Entry 8IXK (electron microscopy, 3.30 A resolution); this record covers chains D and G of the 25 polymer chains in the assembly.

== Chain D (and G) ==
Molecule: Capsid protein G8P
From: Inovirus M13
Notes: chain G of this document is another copy of the same molecule, construct and numbering; everything in this record applies to it too
UniProtKB: P69541 (CAPSD_BPM13); residues -22 to 50 here correspond to UniProt positions 1-73 (UniProt number = residue number + 23)
Chain sequence (73 residues; numbered -22 to 50; the number before each row is that of its first residue; numbers below 1 keep their minus sign (Met-22 is residue -22)):
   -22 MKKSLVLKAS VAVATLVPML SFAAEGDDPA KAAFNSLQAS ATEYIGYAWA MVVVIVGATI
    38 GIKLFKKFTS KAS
Disordered / not traced: -22 to 6 (chain G: -22 to 4)

== Chain D / chain G interface ==
Contacting residue pairs (12):
  Val30(D) with Ala10(G), hydrophobic
  Ile37(D) with Leu14(G), hydrophobic
  Gly38(D) with Tyr21(G), hydrogen bond (backbone-side chain)
  Phe42(D) with Tyr21(G), hydrophobic
  Phe45(D) with Tyr21(G), hydrophobic; Ile22(G), hydrophobic
  Thr46(D) with Met28(G)
  Ala49(D) with Ala25(G); Met28(G), hydrophobic; Val29(G); Ile32(G)
  Ser50(D) with Ile32(G)
Also at the interface, not in a pair above, chain D (11 interface residues in all): Trp26, Gly34, Leu41
Also at the interface, not in a pair above, chain G (11 interface residues in all): Pro6, Ala7, Ala18

== Summary ==
The chain D/chain G interface involves 11 residues from each chain; the contacts include 1 hydrogen bond. Its
one hydrogen-bonded contact is Gly38(D)-Tyr21(G).
Chain D and chain G are both Capsid protein G8P (Inovirus M13); the structure, bottom segment of the
bacteriophage M13 mini variant, was determined by electron microscopy (same publication as 8IXL, 8IXJ and
8JWT).
